Entry 7A72 (X-ray diffraction, 1.30 A resolution); this record covers chain A.

# Chain A
Molecule: Beta-lactamase
Organism: Mycobacterium tuberculosis
Notes: EC 3.5.2.6
UniProt: A0A655AHQ9 (A0A655AHQ9_MYCTX); the construct lacks a stretch of the UniProt sequence and is renumbered around it, so the offset changes along the chain: 28-57 = UniProt 6-35; 59-83 = UniProt 36-60; 86-145 = UniProt 61-120; 146-238 = UniProt 125-217; 2 more segments
Chain sequence (266 residues; numbered 27 to 293 plus 4 insertion-coded residues; 5 numbers in that range are skipped by the numbering (no residue carries them; nothing is unmodelled there); the number before each row is that of its first residue; a row labelled like 145A-145D holds insertion residues (145A, then the next letters in order)):
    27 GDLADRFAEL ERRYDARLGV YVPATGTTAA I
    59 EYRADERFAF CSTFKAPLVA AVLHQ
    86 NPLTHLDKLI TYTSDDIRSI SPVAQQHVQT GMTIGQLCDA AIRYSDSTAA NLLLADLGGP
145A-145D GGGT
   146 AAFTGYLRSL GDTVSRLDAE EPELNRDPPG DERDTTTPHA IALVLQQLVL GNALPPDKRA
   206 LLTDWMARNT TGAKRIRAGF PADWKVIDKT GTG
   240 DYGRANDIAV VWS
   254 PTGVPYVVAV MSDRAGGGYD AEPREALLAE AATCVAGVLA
Construct notes: expression tag (27); engineered mutation Ser-132 (Gly107 in A0A655AHQ9)
Glycans and other covalent adducts: trans-enamine intermediate of sulbactam (TSL) linked to Ser-70
Small-molecule neighbours: trans-enamine intermediate of sulbactam (TSL): Cys-69, Lys-73, Ser-104, Ile-105, Ser-130, Glu-166, Pro-167, Asn-170, Arg-171, Thr-235, Gly-236, Thr-237, Gly-238
What the authors report for this chain:
  - mutagenesis - G132S (5-fold): decreased binding to sulbactam
  - binding site for trans-enamine intermediate of sulbactam: Ser-70, Ser-104, Ile-105, Arg-171
  - conformationally variable residues (side-chain flip): Ile-105
  - catalytic residues: Ser-70, Glu-166 (citing earlier work)
  - mutagenesis - G132S (5-fold): decreased catalytic activity on nitrocefin
  - mutagenesis - G132S (2- fold): decreased catalytic activity on ampicillin
  - mutagenesis - G132S: increased catalytic activity on sulbactam
  - mutagenesis - G132S, G269S: increased growth
  - mutagenesis - G269S: unchanged catalytic activity
  - mutagenesis - S70A: abolished catalytic activity on ampicillin
  - mutagenesis - G132S: increased binding to avibactam
  - mutagenesis - G132S: unchanged binding to clavulanic acid

# Overview
Covalently linked trans-enamine intermediate of sulbactam: at Ser-70. From the paper: catalytic residues
Ser-70 and Glu-166; G132S and G269S increase growth.
Chain A is Beta-lactamase (Mycobacterium tuberculosis); the structure, Structure of G132S BlaC from
Mycobacterium tuberculosis bound to the trans-enamine adduct of sulbactam, was determined by X-ray diffraction
together with 7A5T, 7A5W and 7A71 from the same study.
